Entry 6KOE (X-ray diffraction, 3.75 A resolution); this record covers chains A and D of the 4 polymer chains in the assembly.

Chain A:
Name: AA3-600 quinol oxidase subunit I
From: Bacillus subtilis
UniProtKB: A0A063X8D0 (A0A063X8D0_BACIU); residue numbers follow UniProt; this construct covers 1-649
Chain sequence (655 residues; row label = number of the first residue in the row):
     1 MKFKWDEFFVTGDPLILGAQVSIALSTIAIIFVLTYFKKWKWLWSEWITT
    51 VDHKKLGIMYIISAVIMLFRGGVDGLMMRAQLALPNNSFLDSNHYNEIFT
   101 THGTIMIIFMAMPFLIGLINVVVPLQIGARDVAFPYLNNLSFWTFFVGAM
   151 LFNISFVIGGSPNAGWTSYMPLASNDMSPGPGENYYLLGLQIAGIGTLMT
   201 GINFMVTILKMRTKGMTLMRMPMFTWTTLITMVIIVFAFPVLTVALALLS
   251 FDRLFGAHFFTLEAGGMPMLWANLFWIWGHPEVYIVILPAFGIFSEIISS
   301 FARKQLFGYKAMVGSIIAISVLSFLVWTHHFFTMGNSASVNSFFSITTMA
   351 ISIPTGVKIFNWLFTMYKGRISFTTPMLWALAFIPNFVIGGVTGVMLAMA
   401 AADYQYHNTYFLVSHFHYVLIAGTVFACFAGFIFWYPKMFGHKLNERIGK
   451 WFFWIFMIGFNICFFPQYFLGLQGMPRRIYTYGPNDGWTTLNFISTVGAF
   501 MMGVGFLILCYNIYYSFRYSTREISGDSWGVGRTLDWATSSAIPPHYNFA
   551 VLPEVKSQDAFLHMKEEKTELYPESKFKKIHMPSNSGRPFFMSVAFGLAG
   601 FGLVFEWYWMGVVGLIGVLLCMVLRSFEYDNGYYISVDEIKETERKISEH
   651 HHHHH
Unresolved in the structure: 1-13, 517-529, 634-655
Differences from the reference sequence: expression tag (650-655)
Metal / ion sites: Cu ion: H280, H329, H330; heme a Fe near H417 (its only coordinating residue here)
Residues lining bound ligands:
  - heme a (HEA), molecule 1: L68, F69, G72, V73, G75, L76, M78, R79, L82, Y95, F99, T100, H102, G103, M106, I107, M110, G165, W166, Y410, V413, F416, H417, L420, I421, V425, F456, C463, F464, Q467, R477, R478, I479, A499, M502, G503, F506
  - heme a (HEA), molecule 2: W166, T167, W276, V283, Y284, I287, H329, H330, F331, T348, I351, S352, I353, T355, G356, I359, F387, V388, G391, V392, G394, V395, L397, A398, D403, H407, L412, H415, F416, V419, L420, R477
  - 2-heptyl-4-hydroxy quinoline N-oxide (HQO): L17, R70, V73, D74, M77, H94, E97, I98, T101, F156, S161
From the paper describing this entry:
  - binding site for 2-heptyl-4-hydroxy quinoline N-oxide: R70, D74, H94
  - mutagenesis - H94F: decreased catalytic activity on DMNH2
  - mutagenesis - D74H, D74N, H94D: decreased catalytic activity
  - mutagenesis - R70H, H94D, H94F, E97Q: increased catalytic activity on 30 muM HQNO

Chain D:
Name: AA3-600 quinol oxidase subunit IV
From: Bacillus subtilis
UniProtKB: P34959; residues 48-124 carry their UniProt numbers (77 of 124 residues fall inside the UniProt entry; the rest is not from it)
Chain sequence (124 residues; row label = number of the first residue in the row; note: 1 number in that range is skipped by the numbering (no residue carries it; nothing is unmodelled there); numbering starts at 0; X marks 47 residues of unknown identity (built as UNK)):
     0 XXXXXXXXXXXXXXXXXXXXXX
    23 XXXXXXXXXXXXXXXXXXXXXXXXXFGFAFIQAALQLLMFMHMTESENGT
    73 IQVGNTLFGFFGAIVIVLGSIWIFAAHYHHGDHMDGNPPGGAEHSEHSGH
   123 NE
Unresolved in the structure: 23-47, 96-124

Chain A / chain D interface:
Pairs across the interface - 12 pairs, chain A then chain D:
  M205(A) with N77(D)
  L209(A) with I73(D), hydrophobic
  K210(A) with N70(D), hydrogen bond
  F237(A) with N77(D); F80(D), hydrophobic
  N273(A) with S92(D), hydrogen bond
  I277(A) with I88(D), hydrophobic
  F324(A) with V87(D)
  L325(A) with F83(D), hydrophobic; V87(D), hydrophobic
  N336(A) with I95(D)
  V340(A) with W94(D)
Interface residues without a listed pair, chain A (15 interface residues in all): V241, M269, V321, W327, T328
Interface residues without a listed pair, chain D (11 interface residues in all): E69

Summary:
Chain A and chain D form an interface of 15 and 11 residues respectively; the contacts include 2 hydrogen
bonds. Polar pairs include K210(A)-N70(D) and N273(A)-S92(D). The paper reports a binding site for
2-heptyl-4-hydroxy quinoline N-oxide at R70(A), D74(A) and H94(A); R70H, H94D and H94F of chain A, among
others, increase catalytic activity on 30 muM HQNO; 6 substitutions were tested in all.
Here chain A is AA3-600 quinol oxidase subunit I and chain D is AA3-600 quinol oxidase subunit IV, both from
Bacillus subtilis. Entry 6KOE (X-ray Structure of the proton-pumping cytochrome aa3-600 menaquinol oxidase
from Bacillus subtilis) was determined by X-ray diffraction (same publication as 6KOB and 6KOC).
